7OKP - chains A and E of the 4 polymer chains in the assembly; structure by X-ray diffraction, 2.20 A resolution.

Chain A:
Name: Histone-arginine methyltransferase CARM1
From: Mus musculus
Notes: EC 2.1.1.319
Reference sequence: Q9WVG6 (CARM1_MOUSE); residue numbers follow UniProt; this construct covers 130-497
Chain sequence (371 residues; row label = number of the first residue in the row):
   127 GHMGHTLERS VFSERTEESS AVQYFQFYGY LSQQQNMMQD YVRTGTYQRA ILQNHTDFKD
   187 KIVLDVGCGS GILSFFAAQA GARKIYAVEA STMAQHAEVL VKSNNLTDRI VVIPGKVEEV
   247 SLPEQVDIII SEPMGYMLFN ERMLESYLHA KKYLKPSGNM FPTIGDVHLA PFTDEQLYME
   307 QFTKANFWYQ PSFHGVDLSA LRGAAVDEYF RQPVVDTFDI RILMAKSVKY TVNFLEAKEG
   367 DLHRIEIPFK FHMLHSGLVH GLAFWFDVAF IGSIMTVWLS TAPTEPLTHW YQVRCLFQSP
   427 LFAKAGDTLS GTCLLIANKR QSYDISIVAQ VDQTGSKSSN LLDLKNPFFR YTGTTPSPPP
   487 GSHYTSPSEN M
Disordered / not traced: 127-134
Construct notes: expression tag (127-129)
Small-molecule neighbours:
  - malonate ion (MLI): Ala326, Leu327, Ala330
  - QVR ((2R,3R,4S,5R)-2-(6-aminopurin-9-yl)-5-[(E)-prop-1-enyl]oxolane-3,4-diol): Phe138, Tyr150, Phe151, Tyr154, Gln160, Gly193, Gly195, Val214, Glu215, Ala216, Ser217, Gly241, Lys242, Val243, Glu244, Glu258, Met260, Glu267, Met269, Ser272

Chain E:
Name: Histone H3.3
Reference sequence: P84243 (H33_HUMAN); residues 13-22 here correspond to UniProt positions 14-23 (UniProt number = residue number + 1)
Chain sequence (11 residues; each row starts with the number of its first residue):
    12 XGKAPRKQLA T
Construct notes: acetylation (12)
Modified positions: ACE (acetyl group) at position 12; Lys18 (N(6)-acetyllysine; ALY)
Covalent attachments: compound QVR linked to Arg17
Reported in the primary citation:
  - contacts within the chain: Ala15-Lys18 (hydrophobic contact)
  - post-translational modification sites: Lys18

How chain A and chain E interact:
Pairs across the interface - 37 pairs, chain A then chain E:
  Gln149(A) with Gly13(E); Lys14(E)
  Tyr150(A) with Pro16(E), hydrophobic
  Phe153(A) with Lys14(E); Ala15(E), hydrophobic; Pro16(E); Arg17(E)
  Tyr154(A) with Pro16(E); Arg17(E), hydrogen bond
  Gln159(A) with Gln19(E), hydrogen bond
  Asn162(A) with Lys18(E), hydrogen bond (side chain-backbone); Gln19(E); Leu20(E), hydrogen bond (side chain-backbone)
  Met163(A) with Arg17(E)
  Gln165(A) with Thr22(E)
  Glu258(A) with Arg17(E), salt bridge
  Met260(A) with Arg17(E)
  Tyr262(A) with ACE_12(E); Pro16(E); Lys18(E)
  Asn266(A) with ACE_12(E), hydrogen bond (side chain-backbone)
  Glu267(A) with Pro16(E); Arg17(E), salt bridge
  Leu413(A) with Leu20(E), hydrophobic
  Thr414(A) with Leu20(E)
  His415(A) with Arg17(E), hydrogen bond; Lys18(E); Leu20(E)
  Trp416(A) with Arg17(E)
  Tyr417(A) with Lys18(E); Gln19(E), hydrogen bond (side chain-backbone); Leu20(E)
  Arg446(A) with ACE_12(E)
  Gln447(A) with ACE_12(E)
  Lys471(A) with Gly13(E)
  Pro473(A) with Lys18(E)
  Phe475(A) with Lys18(E)
Interface residues without a listed pair, chain A (25 interface residues in all): Asp166, Val341
Interface residues without a listed pair, chain E (11 interface residues in all): Ala21
The authors on this interface:
  - residue pairs: Leu413(A)-Leu20(E), Pro473(A)-Lys18(E) (hydrophobic contact), Phe475(A)-Lys18(E)
  - interface residues, chain A: Tyr262(A), Tyr417(A), Phe475(A)

Overview:
25 residues of chain A face 11 of chain E across their interface, with 7 hydrogen bonds and 2 salt bridges.
Among the polar pairs are Glu258(A)-Arg17(E), Glu267(A)-Arg17(E) and Tyr154(A)-Arg17(E). The authors report
contacts between Leu413(A) and Leu20(E) and Phe475(A) and Lys18(E); a hydrophobic contact between Pro473(A)
and Lys18(E). From the paper: interface residues Tyr262(A), Tyr417(A) and Phe475(A); a modification site at
Lys18(E).
Here chain A is Histone-arginine methyltransferase CARM1 (Mus musculus) and chain E is Histone H3.3. Entry
7OKP (Crystal structure of mouse CARM1 in complex with histone H3_13-22 K18 acetylated) was determined by
X-ray diffraction (same publication as 7OS4).
